8VSP - chains F and I of the 9 polymer chains in the assembly; structure by electron microscopy, 3.12 A resolution.

Chain F (and I):
Name: HLA class II histocompatibility antigen gamma chain
Source organism: Homo sapiens
Notes: chain I of this document is another copy of the same molecule, construct and numbering; everything in this record applies to it too
Reference sequence: P04233 (HG2A_HUMAN); numbering as in UniProt (aligned over 2-296)
Amino-acid sequence (308 residues; row label = number of the first residue in the row; numbers below 1 keep their minus sign (Met-11 is residue -11)):
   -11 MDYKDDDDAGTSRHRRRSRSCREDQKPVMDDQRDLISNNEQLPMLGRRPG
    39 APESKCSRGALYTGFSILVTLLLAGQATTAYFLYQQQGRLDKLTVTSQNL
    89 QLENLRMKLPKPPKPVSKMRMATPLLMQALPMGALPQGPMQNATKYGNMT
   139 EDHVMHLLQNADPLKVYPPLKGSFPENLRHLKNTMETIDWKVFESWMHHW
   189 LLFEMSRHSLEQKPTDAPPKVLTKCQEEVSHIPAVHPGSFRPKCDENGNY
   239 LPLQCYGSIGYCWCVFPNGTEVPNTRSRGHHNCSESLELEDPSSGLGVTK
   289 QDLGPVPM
Disordered / not traced: -11 to 46, 117-296
Sequence notes: initiating methionine (-11); expression tag (-10 to 1)
What the authors report for this chain:
  - self-association interface (contacts with another copy of this molecule); pairs are residue here / residue on that copy: Arg77-Asp79 (hydrogen bond)

Chain F / chain I interface:
Residue-residue contacts (27; chain F residue first):
  Tyr50(F) - Tyr50(I)  hydrogen bond
  Ser54(F) - Phe53(I)
  Val57(F) - Leu56(I)  hydrophobic
  Leu60(F) - Leu60(I)  hydrophobic
  Leu61(F) - Leu60(I)  hydrophobic
  Gln64(F) - Leu60(I)
  Gln64(F) - Gly63(I)  hydrogen bond (side chain-backbone)
  Gln64(F) - Gln64(I)
  Gln64(F) - Thr67(I)
  Leu71(F) - Thr67(I)
  Leu71(F) - Phe70(I)  hydrophobic
  Leu71(F) - Leu71(I)  hydrophobic
  Leu71(F) - Gln74(I)  hydrogen bond (backbone-side chain)
  Gln74(F) - Gln74(I)
  Leu78(F) - Arg77(I)
  Leu78(F) - Leu78(I)  hydrophobic
  Leu78(F) - Leu81(I)  hydrophobic
  Asp79(F) - Arg77(I)  salt bridge
  Thr82(F) - Leu81(I)
  Ser85(F) - Leu81(I)
  Ser85(F) - Leu88(I)
  Leu88(F) - Leu88(I)  hydrophobic
  Gln89(F) - Thr84(I)
  Gln89(F) - Leu88(I)
  Asn92(F) - Leu88(I)
  Asn92(F) - Glu91(I)  hydrogen bond
  Lys96(F) - Glu91(I)  salt bridge
Interface residues without a listed pair, chain F (20 interface residues in all): Thr67, Gln75, Leu81, Met95
Interface residues without a listed pair, chain I (17 interface residues in all): Met95

Summary:
20 residues of chain F face 17 of chain I across their interface, with 4 hydrogen bonds and 2 salt bridges.
Among the polar pairs are Asp79(F)-Arg77(I), Lys96(F)-Glu91(I) and Tyr50(F)-Tyr50(I). From the paper: a
self-association interface involving Arg77(F).
Chain F and chain I are both HLA class II histocompatibility antigen gamma chain (Homo sapiens); the
structure, Cryo-EM structure of human invariant chain in complex with HLA-DQ, was determined by electron
microscopy (same publication as 8VRW).
